7O26 - chain A; structure by X-ray diffraction, 1.50 A resolution.

[Chain A]
Molecule: [FeFe] hydrogenase maturase subunit HydE
From: Thermotoga maritima (strain ATCC 43589 / MSB8 / DSM 3109 / JCM 10099)
Notes: EC 1.8.-.-
UniProtKB: Q9X0Z6 (HYDE_THEMA); residues 1-348 here = UniProt positions 1-348
Amino-acid sequence (348 residues; each row starts with the number of its first residue):
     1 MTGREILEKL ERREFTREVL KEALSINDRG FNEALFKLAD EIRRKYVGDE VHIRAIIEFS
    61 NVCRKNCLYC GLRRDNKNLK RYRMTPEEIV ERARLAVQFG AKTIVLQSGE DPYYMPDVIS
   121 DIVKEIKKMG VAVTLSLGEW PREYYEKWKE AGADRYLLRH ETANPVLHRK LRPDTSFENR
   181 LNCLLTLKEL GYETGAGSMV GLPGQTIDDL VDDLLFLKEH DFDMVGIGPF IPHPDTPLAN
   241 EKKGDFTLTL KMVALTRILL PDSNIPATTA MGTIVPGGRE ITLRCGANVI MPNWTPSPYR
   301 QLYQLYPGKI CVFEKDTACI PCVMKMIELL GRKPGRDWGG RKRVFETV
Not modelled in the structure: 348
Modified residues: Cys183 (S-hydroxycysteine; CSO)
UniProt features mapped onto this chain:
  - binding site ([4Fe-4S] cluster): Cys63, Cys67, Cys70
  - binding site ([2Fe-2S] cluster): Cys311, Cys319, Cys322
  - mutagenesis: Cys63 (C63A: Eliminates binding of one iron-sulfur cluster; when associated with A-67 and A-70), Cys67 (C67A: Eliminates binding of one iron-sulfur cluster; when associated with A-63 and A-70), Cys70 (C70A: Eliminates binding of one iron-sulfur cluster; when associated with A-63 and A-67)
Glycans and other covalent adducts: hydrosulfuric acid (H2S) linked to Cys319, Cys322
Ion coordination: 4Fe-4S cluster Fe: Cys63, Cys67, Cys70 (together with methionine); 2Fe-2S cluster Fe: Arg279, Cys311, Cys319, Cys322 (together with hydrosulfuric acid)
Small-molecule neighbours:
  - 5'-deoxyadenosine (5AD): Tyr69, Cys70, Gln107, Arg159, Glu161, Arg180, Met199, Pro229, Phe230, Ile231, Leu305, Tyr306
  - carbon monoxide / cyanide ion: Ile56, Val105, Gln107, Leu157, Arg159, Gly226, Pro266, Ala267, Thr268, Thr269, Met291
  - CPS (3-[(3-cholamidopropyl)dimethylammonio]-1-propanesulfonate), molecule 1: Arg29, Glu33, Phe36, Phe246, Thr247, Leu250, Val275, Ile281
  - CPS, molecule 2: Glu33, Phe36, Lys37, Asp40, Arg284, Cys285
  - CPS, molecule 3: Val97, Gln98, Phe99, Gly100, Pro321, Met324
  - CPS, molecule 4: Pro321, Met324, Lys325, Glu328
  - cysteine (CYS): Ile56, Gln107, Arg159, Thr268, Thr269, Ala270, Leu305, Tyr306
  - 2Fe-2S cluster / hydrosulfuric acid: Arg279, Pro292, Asn293, Cys311, Glu314, Ala318, Val323
  - hydrosulfuric acid (H2S): Arg279, Val323, Met326
  - methionine (MET): Leu72, Gln107, Ser108, Gly109, Glu110, Ser136, Leu137, Gly138, Leu158, Glu161, Arg180, Tyr303, Leu305
  - 4Fe-4S cluster (SF4): Cys63, Lys65, Asn66, Cys67, Tyr69, Cys70, Leu72, Arg73, Gly109, Glu110, Arg172

[Overview]
Chain A binds cysteine, carbon monoxide / cyanide ion, methionine, 2Fe-2S cluster / hydrosulfuric acid and
5'-deoxyadenosine among other ligands. Covalently linked hydrosulfuric acid: at Cys322. From UniProt: 3
[4Fe-4S] cluster-binding residues, 3 [2Fe-2S] cluster-binding residues and 3 mutagenesis sites.
Chain A is [FeFe] hydrogenase maturase subunit HydE (Thermotoga maritima (strain ATCC 43589 / MSB8 / DSM 3109
/ JCM 10099)); the structure, Complex-B bound [FeFe]-hydrogenase maturase HydE fromT. Maritima (5'dA +
Methionine), was determined by X-ray diffraction, deposited together with 7O1O, 7O1P, 7O1S, 7O1T and 7O25.
